Entry 9CM7 (electron microscopy, 3.29 A resolution); this record covers chains B and G of the 5 polymer chains in the assembly.

Chain B:
Protein: Guanine nucleotide-binding protein G(I)/G(S)/G(T) subunit beta-1
Organism: Homo sapiens
Reference sequence: P62873 (GBB1_HUMAN); residues 2-340 here = UniProt positions 2-340
Amino-acid sequence (376 residues; each row starts with the number of its first residue; numbers below 1 keep their minus sign (Met-9 is residue -9)):
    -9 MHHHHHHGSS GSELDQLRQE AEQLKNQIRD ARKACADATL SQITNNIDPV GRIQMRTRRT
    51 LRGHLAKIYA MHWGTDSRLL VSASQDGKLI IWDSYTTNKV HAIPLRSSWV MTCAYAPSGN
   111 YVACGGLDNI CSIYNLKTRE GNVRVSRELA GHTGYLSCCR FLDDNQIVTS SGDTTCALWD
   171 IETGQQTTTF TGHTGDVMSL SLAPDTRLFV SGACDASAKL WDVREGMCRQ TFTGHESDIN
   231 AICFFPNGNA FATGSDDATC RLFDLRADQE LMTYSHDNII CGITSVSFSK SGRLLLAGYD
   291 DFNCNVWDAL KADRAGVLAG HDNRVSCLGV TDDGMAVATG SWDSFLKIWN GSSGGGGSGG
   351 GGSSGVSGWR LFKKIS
Disordered / not traced: -9 to 3, 344-366
Differences from the reference sequence: initiating methionine (-9); expression tag (-8 to 1, 341-366)
Curated features (UniProtKB/Swiss-Prot):
  - modified residue: Ser2 (N-acetylserine), His266 (Phosphohistidine)
  - natural variant: Leu30 (L30F: In MRD42; uncertain significance), Arg52 (R52G: In MRD42), Gly64 (G64V: In MRD42), Asp76 (D76E: In MRD42; D76G: In MRD42), Gly77 (G77S: In MRD42), Lys78 (K78R: In MRD42), Ile80 (I80N: In MRD42; I80T: In MRD42), His91 (H91R: In MRD42; uncertain significance), Ala92 (A92T: In MRD42), Pro94 (P94S: In MRD42), Leu95 (L95P: In MRD42), Arg96 (R96L: In MRD42), 5 further natural variant entries in UniProt

Chain G:
Protein: Guanine nucleotide-binding protein G(I)/G(S)/G(O) subunit gamma-2
Organism: Homo sapiens
Reference sequence: P59768 (GBG2_HUMAN); residue numbers follow UniProt; this construct covers 1-71
Amino-acid sequence (71 residues; each row starts with the number of its first residue):
     1 MASNNTASIA QARKLVEQLK MEANIDRIKV SKAAADLMAY CEAHAKEDPL LTPVPASENP
    61 FREKKFFCAI L
Disordered / not traced: 1-7, 63-71
Curated features (UniProtKB/Swiss-Prot):
  - modified residue: Ala2 (N-acetylalanine), Cys68 (Cysteine methyl ester)
  - lipidation: Cys68 (S-geranylgeranyl cysteine)

Chain B / chain G interface:
Pairs across the interface (87):
  Leu4(B) - Ile9(G)  hydrophobic
  Leu4(B) - Ala12(G)  hydrophobic
  Leu7(B) - Ile9(G)
  Leu7(B) - Arg13(G)
  Leu7(B) - Val16(G)
  Ala11(B) - Val16(G)  hydrophobic
  Ala11(B) - Leu19(G)
  Leu14(B) - Val16(G)
  Leu14(B) - Leu19(G)  hydrophobic
  Leu14(B) - Lys20(G)
  Gln17(B) - Ala23(G)
  Ile18(B) - Ala23(G)  hydrophobic
  Ala21(B) - Arg27(G)
  Cys25(B) - Arg27(G)
  Cys25(B) - Ile28(G)
  Cys25(B) - Lys29(G)
  Cys25(B) - Val30(G)  hydrogen bond (backbone-backbone)
  Ala26(B) - Val30(G)  hydrophobic
  Asp27(B) - Lys29(G)
  Ala28(B) - Val30(G)
  Leu30(B) - Ala34(G)  hydrophobic
  Ile33(B) - Ala34(G)  hydrophobic
  Ile33(B) - Met38(G)  hydrophobic
  Thr34(B) - Met38(G)
  Val40(B) - Leu51(G)  hydrophobic
  Ile43(B) - Leu50(G)
  Met45(B) - Leu50(G)  hydrophobic
  Arg48(B) - Asn59(G)
  Arg48(B) - Phe61(G)
  Arg49(B) - Pro60(G)  hydrogen bond (side chain-backbone)
  Arg49(B) - Phe61(G)
  Arg49(B) - Arg62(G)
  Ser84(B) - Phe61(G)
  Tyr85(B) - Pro60(G)
  Tyr85(B) - Phe61(G)  hydrophobic
  Cys218(B) - Gln18(G)
  Cys218(B) - Glu22(G)
  Arg219(B) - Glu22(G)
  Gln220(B) - Ile25(G)
  Thr221(B) - Glu22(G)  hydrogen bond
  Phe235(B) - Leu37(G)  hydrophobic
  Phe235(B) - Tyr40(G)  hydrophobic
  Phe235(B) - Cys41(G)  hydrophobic
  Pro236(B) - Tyr40(G)
  Asn237(B) - Tyr40(G)
  Ala240(B) - Leu37(G)  hydrophobic
  Leu252(B) - Leu37(G)  hydrophobic
  Asp254(B) - Ala33(G)
  Arg256(B) - Arg27(G)
  Arg256(B) - Ile28(G)  hydrogen bond (backbone-backbone)
  Arg256(B) - Asp36(G)
  Ala257(B) - Arg27(G)
  Ala257(B) - Ile28(G)
  Ala257(B) - Val30(G)  hydrophobic
  Asp258(B) - Arg27(G)  salt bridge
  Gln259(B) - Val30(G)
  Leu261(B) - Val30(G)  hydrophobic
  Leu261(B) - Leu37(G)  hydrophobic
  Ser279(B) - Asp48(G)  hydrogen bond
  Ser279(B) - Leu50(G)
  Lys280(B) - Glu47(G)
  Lys280(B) - Asp48(G)
  Ser281(B) - Tyr40(G)
  Ser281(B) - Cys41(G)  hydrogen bond (backbone-side chain)
  Ser281(B) - His44(G)
  Ser281(B) - Asp48(G)  hydrogen bond
  Ser281(B) - Leu51(G)
  Gly282(B) - Cys41(G)  hydrogen bond (backbone-side chain)
  Arg283(B) - Cys41(G)
  Arg283(B) - Leu51(G)
  Leu284(B) - Leu50(G)  hydrophobic
  Leu300(B) - Met38(G)  hydrophobic
  Leu300(B) - Cys41(G)  hydrophobic
  Val320(B) - Leu50(G)  hydrophobic
  Asp323(B) - Pro49(G)
  Gly324(B) - Pro49(G)
  Gly324(B) - Leu50(G)
  Met325(B) - Pro49(G)  hydrophobic
  Met325(B) - Val54(G)  hydrophobic
  Met325(B) - Pro60(G)
  Ala326(B) - Phe61(G)  hydrophobic
  Ile338(B) - Phe61(G)  hydrophobic
  Asn340(B) - Asn59(G)  hydrogen bond
  Gly341(B) - Pro53(G)
  Ser342(B) - Pro53(G)
  Ser343(B) - Pro53(G)
  Ser343(B) - Val54(G)
Interface residues without a listed pair, chain B (59 interface residues in all): Glu10, Lys15, Arg22, Ile37, Trp63, Val327
Interface residues without a listed pair, chain G (38 interface residues in all): Leu15, Asp26, Ser31, Ala35, Ala45

In short:
59 residues of chain B and 38 residues of chain G are in contact, with 9 hydrogen bonds and 1 salt bridge.
Polar contacts include Asp258(B)-Arg27(G), Arg49(B)-Pro60(G) and Thr221(B)-Glu22(G).
Chain B is Guanine nucleotide-binding protein G(I)/G(S)/G(T) subunit beta-1 and chain G is Guanine
nucleotide-binding protein G(I)/G(S)/G(O) subunit gamma-2, both from Homo sapiens; the structure, Cryo-EM
structure of Gi-coupled FFA2 in complex with TUG-1375 and AZ-1729, was determined by electron microscopy
together with 9CLW, 9CM3 and 9NS9 from the same study.
